Entry 4QLU (X-ray diffraction, 2.80 A resolution); this record covers chains A and G of the 28 polymer chains in the assembly.

Chain A:
Molecule: Proteasome subunit alpha type-2
Source organism: Saccharomyces cerevisiae
Notes: EC 3.4.25.1
Reference sequence: P23639 (PSA2_YEAST); residue numbers follow UniProt; this construct covers 1-250
Sequence (250 residues; row label = number of the first residue in the row):
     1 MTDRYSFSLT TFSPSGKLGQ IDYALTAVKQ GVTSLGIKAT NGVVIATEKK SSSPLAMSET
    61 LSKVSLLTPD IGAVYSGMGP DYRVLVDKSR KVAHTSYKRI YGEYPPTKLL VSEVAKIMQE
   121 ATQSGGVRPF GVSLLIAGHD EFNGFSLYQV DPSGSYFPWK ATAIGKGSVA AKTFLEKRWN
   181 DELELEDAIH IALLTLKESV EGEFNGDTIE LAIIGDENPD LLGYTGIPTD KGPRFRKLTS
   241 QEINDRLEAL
UniProt features mapped onto this chain:
  - cross-link: Lys108 (Glycyl lysine isopeptide (Lys-Gly) (interchain with G-Cter in ubiquitin))

Chain G:
Molecule: Proteasome subunit alpha type-1
Source organism: Saccharomyces cerevisiae
Notes: EC 3.4.25.1
Reference sequence: P21243 (PSA1_YEAST); residues -8 to 243 here correspond to UniProt positions 1-252 (UniProt number = residue number + 9)
Sequence (252 residues; row label = number of the first residue in the row; numbers below 1 keep their minus sign (Met-8 is residue -8)):
    -8 MSGAAAASAA GYDRHITIFS PEGRLYQVEY AFKATNQTNI NSLAVRGKDC TVVISQKKVP
    52 DKLLDPTTVS YIFCISRTIG MVVNGPIPDA RNAALRAKAE AAEFRYKYGY DMPCDVLAKR
   112 MANLSQIYTQ RAYMRPLGVI LTFVSVDEEL GPSIYKTDPA GYYVGYKATA TGPKQQEITT
   172 NLENHFKKSK IDHINEESWE KVVEFAITHM IDALGTEFSK NDLEVGVATK DKFFTLSAEN
   232 IEERLVAIAE QD
Disordered / not traced: -8 to 1, 243

Interface between chain A and chain G:
Residue-residue contacts - 68 pairs, chain A then chain G:
  Thr2(A) - Tyr124(G)
  Asp3(A) - Arg122(G)
  Asp3(A) - Tyr124(G)
  Tyr5(A) - Ile7(G)
  Tyr5(A) - Ala123(G)  hydrophobic
  Tyr5(A) - Tyr124(G)  hydrophobic
  Leu9(A) - Ile9(G)  hydrophobic
  Leu9(A) - Ala123(G)  hydrophobic
  Gln20(A) - Ile9(G)
  Gln20(A) - Phe10(G)  hydrogen bond (side chain-backbone)
  Tyr23(A) - Phe10(G)  hydrophobic
  Tyr23(A) - Ser11(G)
  Tyr23(A) - Pro12(G)  hydrophobic
  Tyr23(A) - Gly14(G)
  Ala24(A) - Phe10(G)  hydrophobic
  Thr26(A) - Glu13(G)
  Ala27(A) - Gly14(G)
  Ser52(A) - Tyr153(G)  hydrogen bond
  Ser53(A) - Thr170(G)
  Ser53(A) - Glu174(G)
  Pro54(A) - Lys158(G)
  Pro54(A) - Glu174(G)
  Leu55(A) - Tyr157(G)
  Leu55(A) - Lys158(G)  hydrogen bond (backbone-backbone)
  Leu55(A) - Ala159(G)
  Leu55(A) - Thr170(G)
  Leu55(A) - Leu173(G)  hydrophobic
  Leu55(A) - Glu174(G)
  Leu55(A) - Phe177(G)  hydrophobic
  Ala56(A) - Gly156(G)
  Ala56(A) - Tyr157(G)  hydrophobic
  Met57(A) - Arg37(G)
  Met57(A) - Val155(G)
  Met57(A) - Gly156(G)  hydrogen bond (backbone-backbone)
  Met57(A) - Tyr157(G)
  Met57(A) - Lys158(G)
  Thr60(A) - Tyr146(G)
  Thr60(A) - Val155(G)
  Thr60(A) - Gly156(G)  hydrogen bond (side chain-backbone)
  Leu61(A) - Tyr153(G)
  Met78(A) - Phe10(G)  hydrophobic
  Met78(A) - Leu16(G)  hydrophobic
  Pro80(A) - Gln117(G)
  Pro80(A) - Ala151(G)
  Pro80(A) - Gly152(G)
  Pro80(A) - Tyr153(G)
  Asp81(A) - Gln117(G)
  Arg83(A) - Ala113(G)  hydrogen bond (side chain-backbone)
  Arg83(A) - Asn114(G)
  Arg83(A) - Gly152(G)  hydrogen bond (side chain-backbone)
  Arg83(A) - Tyr154(G)
  Val84(A) - Asn114(G)
  Val84(A) - Gln117(G)
  Asp87(A) - Lys110(G)  salt bridge
  Asp87(A) - Asn114(G)
  Gly126(A) - Arg122(G)
  Gly126(A) - Ala123(G)  hydrogen bond (backbone-backbone)
  Val127(A) - Gln121(G)
  Val127(A) - Arg122(G)
  Arg128(A) - Thr8(G)
  Arg128(A) - Phe10(G)
  Arg128(A) - Leu16(G)
  Arg128(A) - Thr120(G)  hydrogen bond (side chain-backbone)
  Arg128(A) - Gln121(G)  hydrogen bond (backbone-backbone)
  Pro129(A) - Phe10(G)
  Pro129(A) - Gln121(G)
  Phe130(A) - Gln121(G)
  Gly131(A) - Phe10(G)
Other interface residues (no listed pair), chain A (30 interface residues in all): Ala121

Overview:
30 residues of chain A and 33 residues of chain G are in contact; the contacts include 10 hydrogen bonds and 1
salt bridge. Polar pairs include Asp87(A)-Lys110(G), Gln20(A)-Phe10(G) and Ser52(A)-Tyr153(G).
Here chain A is Proteasome subunit alpha type-2 and chain G is Proteasome subunit alpha type-1, both from
Saccharomyces cerevisiae. Entry 4QLU (yCP in complex with tripeptidic epoxyketone inhibitor 9) was determined
by X-ray diffraction (same publication as 4QLQ, 4QLS, 4QLT and 4QLV).
